6ZI6 - chains C and M of the 4 polymer chains in the assembly; structure by X-ray diffraction, 2.80 A resolution.

# Chain C
Molecule: Photosynthetic reaction center cytochrome c subunit
Organism: Blastochloris viridis
Reference sequence: P07173 (CYCR_BLAVI); residues 1-336 here correspond to UniProt positions 21-356 (UniProt number = residue number + 20)
Chain sequence (336 residues; row label = number of the first residue in the row):
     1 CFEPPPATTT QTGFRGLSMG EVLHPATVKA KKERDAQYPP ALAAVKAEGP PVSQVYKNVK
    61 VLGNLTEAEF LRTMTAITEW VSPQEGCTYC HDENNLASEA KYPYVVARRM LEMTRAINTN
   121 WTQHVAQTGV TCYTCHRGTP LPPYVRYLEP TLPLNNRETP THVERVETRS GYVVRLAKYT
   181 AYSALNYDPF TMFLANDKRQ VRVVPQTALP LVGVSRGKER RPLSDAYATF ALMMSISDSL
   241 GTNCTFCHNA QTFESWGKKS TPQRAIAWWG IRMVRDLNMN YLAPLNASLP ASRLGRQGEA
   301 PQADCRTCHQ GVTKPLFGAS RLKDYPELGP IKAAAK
Not modelled in the structure: 333-336
Glycans and other covalent adducts: diacyl glycerol (DGA) linked to Cys1; heme c (HEC) linked to Cys87, Cys90, Cys132, Cys135, Cys244, Cys247, Cys305, Cys308
Bound ions: heme c Fe (4 sites), coordinated by Met74, His91, Met110, His124, His136, Met233, His248, His309
Residues lining bound ligands:
  - heme c (HEC), molecule 1: Tyr56, Lys57, Asn58, Val59, Lys60, Val61, Leu62, Phe70, Leu71, Met74, Thr75, Ile77, Thr78, Val81, Ser82, Gly86, His91, Leu96, Ala97, Pro103, Tyr104, Ala107, Arg108
  - heme c (HEC), molecule 2: Ile77, Val81, Tyr89, Tyr102, Pro103, Val106, Ala107, Met110, Leu111, Met113, Thr114, Ile117, Val130, Thr131, His136, Pro140, Leu141, Pro142, Val145, Leu277, Leu282, Leu289, Arg293, Pro301, Gln302, Thr307, Leu328
  - heme c (HEC), molecule 3: Ile117, His124, Val125, Thr128, Gly129, Val130, Leu194, Ile236, Leu240, Phe246, Gln263, Ile266, Ala267, Gly270, Ile271, Met273, Val274, Leu277, Asp304, His309, Thr313, Lys314, Pro315, Gly318
  - heme c (HEC), molecule 4: Gln200, Val201, Arg202, Val203, Val204, Gln206, Thr229, Phe230, Met233, Met234, Ile236, Ser237, Leu240, Thr242, Asn243, Phe246, His248, Phe253, Glu254, Trp256, Gln263, Arg264, Ala267, Trp268, Ile271, Arg272
UniProt features mapped onto this chain:
  - binding site (heme): Met74, Cys87, Cys90, His91, Met110, His124, Cys132, Cys135, His136, Met233, Cys244, Cys247, His248, Cys305, Cys308, His309
  - site: Cys1 (Not N-palmitoylated)
  - lipidation: Cys1 (S-diacylglycerol cysteine)

# Chain M
Molecule: Reaction center protein M chain
Organism: Blastochloris viridis
Reference sequence: P06010 (RCEM_BLAVI); residues 1-323 here correspond to UniProt positions 2-324 (UniProt number = residue number + 1)
Chain sequence (323 residues; row label = number of the first residue in the row):
     1 ADYQTIYTQI QARGPHITVS GEWGDNDRVG KPFYSYWLGK IGDAQIGPIY LGASGIAAFA
    61 FGSTAILIIL FNMAAEVHFD PLQFFRQFFW LGLYPPKAQY GMGIPPLHDG GWWLMAGLFM
   121 TLSLGSWWIR VYSRARALGL GTHIAWNFAA AIFFVLCIGC IHPTLVGSWS EGVPFGIWPH
   181 IDWLTAFSIR YGNFYYCPWH GFSIGFAYGC GLLFAAHGAT ILAVARFGGD REIEQITDRG
   241 TAVERAALFW RWTIGFNATI ESVHRWGWFF SLMVMVSASV GILLTGTFVD NWYLWCVKHG
   301 AAPDYPAYLP ATPDPASLPG APK
Bound ions: Fe ion: His217, Glu232, His264 (shared with 2 residues of chain L)
Residues lining bound ligands:
  - bacteriochlorophyll b (BCB), molecule 1: Leu38, Met120, Phe154, Val155, Ile158, Val173, Ile177, Trp178, His180, Ile181, Trp183, Leu184
  - bacteriochlorophyll b (BCB), molecule 2: Gly62, Ala65, Ile66, Ile69, Met120, Leu124, Phe148, Ala151, Ile152, Phe154, Val155, Ile158, Phe175, Trp183, Leu184, Thr185, Phe187, Ser188, Phe194, Tyr195, Cys197, Trp199, His200, Ser203, Ile204, Ala207, Tyr208, Val274, Met275, Ala278, Gly281, Ile282
  - bacteriochlorophyll b (BCB), molecule 3: Leu184, Tyr195, Tyr208
  - bacteriochlorophyll b (BCB), molecule 4: Tyr195, His200, Gly201, Ile204, Gly205, Tyr208, Gly209, Leu212, Phe270
  - bacteriopheophytin b (BPB), molecule 1: Ile46, Ile49, Ala58, Phe59, Gly62, Ser123, Leu124, Trp127, Val131, Ile144, Asn147, Phe148, Ala151, Ser271, Val274, Met275
  - bacteriopheophytin b (BPB), molecule 2: Tyr208, Gly211, Leu212, Ala215, Ala216, Trp250, Thr253, Ile254
  - diacyl glycerol (DGA): Phe88, Phe89, Ile177
  - heptane-1,2,3-triol (HTO): Trp268, Phe269, Leu272, Met273, Val276
  - menaquinone-7 (MQ7): Leu212, Leu213, Ala216, His217, Thr220, Val243, Ala246, Ala247, Trp250, Ile254, Phe256, Asn257, Ala258, Thr259, Ile260, Val263, Trp266, Phe270
  - 15-cis-1,2-dihydroneurosporene (NS5): Ile66, Ile69, Leu70, Met73, Phe88, Trp113, Leu114, Gly117, Leu118, Met120, Thr121, Val155, Leu156, Ile158, Gly159, Cys160, Trp169, Val173, Pro174, Phe175, Gly176, Ile177, His180
UniProt features mapped onto this chain:
  - binding site ((7R,8Z)-bacteriochlorophyll b): His180, His200
  - binding site (Fe cation): His217, Glu232, His264
  - binding site (a ubiquinone): Trp250

# Chain C / chain M interface
Contacting residue pairs - 116 pairs, chain C then chain M:
  Gln11(C) - Tyr308(M)
  Thr12(C) - Leu309(M)
  Gly13(C) - Tyr308(M)
  Phe14(C) - Pro306(M)  hydrophobic
  Phe14(C) - Tyr308(M)
  Leu17(C) - Tyr305(M)
  Val163(C) - Gln83(M)
  Arg169(C) - His78(M)
  Ser170(C) - Val77(M)
  Ser170(C) - Asp80(M)
  Ser170(C) - Gln83(M)
  Ser170(C) - Gln87(M)  hydrogen bond (backbone-side chain)
  Val173(C) - Glu76(M)
  Val173(C) - Gln87(M)
  Val173(C) - Trp90(M)  hydrophobic
  Val173(C) - Leu91(M)  hydrophobic
  Val174(C) - Arg86(M)
  Val174(C) - Gln87(M)
  Tyr182(C) - Trp90(M)  hydrogen bond (backbone-side chain)
  Ser183(C) - Trp90(M)
  Ala184(C) - Trp90(M)
  Ala184(C) - Tyr94(M)  hydrogen bond (backbone-side chain)
  Ala184(C) - Trp178(M)  hydrophobic
  Ala184(C) - Asp182(M)
  Leu185(C) - Asp182(M)  hydrogen bond (backbone-side chain)
  Asn186(C) - Glu76(M)
  Asn186(C) - Tyr94(M)
  Asn186(C) - Lys97(M)  hydrogen bond
  Tyr187(C) - Lys97(M)
  Arg202(C) - Asp314(M)  salt bridge
  Arg202(C) - Ala316(M)
  Val204(C) - Ile189(M)
  Val204(C) - Asn291(M)
  Pro205(C) - Arg190(M)
  Pro205(C) - Asp290(M)
  Pro205(C) - Asn291(M)  hydrogen bond (backbone-side chain)
  Gln206(C) - Leu294(M)
  Thr207(C) - Asp290(M)
  Thr207(C) - Asn291(M)
  Thr207(C) - Leu294(M)
  Ala208(C) - Val289(M)
  Ala208(C) - Asp290(M)  hydrogen bond (backbone-backbone)
  Ala208(C) - Asn291(M)  hydrogen bond (backbone-backbone)
  Ala208(C) - Leu294(M)
  Ala208(C) - Trp295(M)
  Ala208(C) - Lys298(M)
  Leu209(C) - Phe288(M)
  Leu209(C) - Asp290(M)
  Pro210(C) - Gly286(M)
  Pro210(C) - Thr287(M)
  Pro210(C) - Phe288(M)
  Pro210(C) - Val289(M)
  Pro210(C) - Asp290(M)
  Ser215(C) - Val166(M)
  Arg216(C) - Leu165(M)
  Arg216(C) - Val166(M)
  Arg216(C) - Gly286(M)  hydrogen bond (side chain-backbone)
  Arg216(C) - Thr287(M)  hydrogen bond (side chain-backbone)
  Gly217(C) - Gln99(M)
  Gly217(C) - Val166(M)  hydrogen bond (backbone-backbone)
  Gly217(C) - Gly167(M)
  Lys218(C) - Gln99(M)
  Lys218(C) - Tyr100(M)
  Lys218(C) - Gly101(M)
  Arg220(C) - Gln99(M)  hydrogen bond (backbone-side chain)
  Arg220(C) - Val166(M)
  Arg220(C) - Glu171(M)  salt bridge
  Arg220(C) - Arg190(M)
  Arg220(C) - Tyr191(M)  hydrogen bond
  Arg221(C) - Gln99(M)
  Pro222(C) - Lys97(M)
  Pro222(C) - Gln99(M)
  Pro222(C) - Ser170(M)
  Leu223(C) - Ser170(M)  hydrogen bond (backbone-side chain)
  Leu223(C) - Glu171(M)
  Leu223(C) - Trp183(M)
  Leu223(C) - Phe187(M)  hydrophobic
  Leu223(C) - Arg190(M)
  Ser224(C) - Lys97(M)  hydrogen bond (side chain-backbone)
  Ala226(C) - Ala186(M)
  Tyr227(C) - Pro174(M)
  Tyr227(C) - Trp183(M)
  Tyr227(C) - Ala186(M)  hydrophobic
  Phe230(C) - Thr185(M)
  Ala250(C) - Asn193(M)  hydrogen bond (backbone-side chain)
  Gln251(C) - Asn193(M)  hydrogen bond (backbone-side chain)
  Gln251(C) - Tyr196(M)  hydrogen bond
  Gln251(C) - Tyr293(M)
  Gln251(C) - Pro303(M)  hydrogen bond (side chain-backbone)
  Gln251(C) - Tyr305(M)
  Thr252(C) - Tyr293(M)
  Glu254(C) - Asn291(M)  hydrogen bond
  Glu254(C) - Tyr293(M)
  Trp256(C) - Thr312(M)
  Trp256(C) - Pro313(M)
  Trp256(C) - Asp314(M)
  Trp256(C) - Pro315(M)
  Gly257(C) - Ala311(M)
  Gly257(C) - Thr312(M)  hydrogen bond (backbone-backbone)
  Lys258(C) - Asp304(M)  salt bridge
  Lys258(C) - Tyr305(M)  hydrogen bond (side chain-backbone)
  Lys258(C) - Ala307(M)
  Lys259(C) - Tyr293(M)
  Lys259(C) - Asp304(M)  salt bridge
  Ser260(C) - Pro310(M)
  Ser260(C) - Thr312(M)  hydrogen bond (backbone-side chain)
  Thr261(C) - Thr312(M)  hydrogen bond (backbone-side chain)
  Pro262(C) - Pro310(M)
  Pro262(C) - Thr312(M)
  Ala265(C) - Thr312(M)
  Trp268(C) - Pro315(M)  hydrophobic
  Trp268(C) - Ala316(M)  hydrophobic
  Trp268(C) - Pro322(M)
  Trp269(C) - Pro322(M)
  Arg272(C) - Pro322(M)
  Arg272(C) - Lys323(M)  hydrogen bond (side chain-backbone)
Interface residues without a listed pair, chain C (59 interface residues in all): Gly171, Ala177, Val203, Leu211, Asn249, Phe253, Ser255, Gln263
Interface residues without a listed pair, chain M (62 interface residues in all): Ala98, Gly172, Pro179, Gly192, Ala321

# In short
The interface between chain C and chain M involves 59 residues on one side and 62 on the other; the contacts
include 25 hydrogen bonds and 4 salt bridges. Polar contacts include Arg202(C)-Asp314(M), Arg220(C)-Glu171(M)
and Lys258(C)-Asp304(M).
Chain C is Photosynthetic reaction center cytochrome c subunit and chain M is Reaction center protein M chain,
both from Blastochloris viridis; the structure, Ultrafast Structural Response to Charge Redistribution Within
a Photosynthetic Reaction Centre - 20 ps structure, was determined by X-ray diffraction (same publication as
6ZHW, 6ZI4, 6ZI5, 6ZI9, 6ZIA and 6ZID).
